Entry 2XYP (X-ray diffraction, 1.86 A resolution); this record covers chains A and B.

# Chain A
Protein: Caspase-3 subunit P17
Organism: Homo sapiens
Notes: EC 3.4.22.56
UniProtKB: P42574 (CASP3_HUMAN); numbering as in UniProt (aligned over 29-174)
Chain sequence (146 residues; numbered 29 to 174; the number before each row is that of its first residue):
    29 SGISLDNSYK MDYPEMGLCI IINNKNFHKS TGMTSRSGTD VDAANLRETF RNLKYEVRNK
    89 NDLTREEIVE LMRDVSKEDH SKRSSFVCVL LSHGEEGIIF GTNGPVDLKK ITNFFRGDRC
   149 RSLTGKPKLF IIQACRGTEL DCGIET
Swiss-Prot annotation at these positions:
  - active site: His121, Cys163
  - modified residue: Cys163 (S-nitrosocysteine)
Residues lining bound ligands: XVE (phenylmethyl N-[(2S)-4-chloro-3-oxo-1-phenyl-butan-2-yl]carbamate): Met61, His121, Gly122, Glu123, Phe128, Cys163, Thr166
What the authors report for this chain:
  - binding site for XVE: Met61, Ser120, His121, Gly122, Glu123, Phe128, Cys163, Thr166
  - catalytic residues: His121, Cys163 (citing earlier work)

# Chain B
Protein: Caspase-3 subunit P12
Organism: Homo sapiens
Notes: EC 3.4.22.56
UniProtKB: P42574 (CASP3_HUMAN); numbering as in UniProt (aligned over 185-277)
Chain sequence (93 residues; each row starts with the number of its first residue):
   185 HKIPVEADFL YAYSTAPGYY SWRNSKDGSW FIQSLCAMLK QYADKLEFMH ILTRVNRKVA
   245 TEFESFSFDA TFHAKKQIPC IVSMLTKELY FYH
Swiss-Prot annotation at these positions:
  - modified residue: Arg207 (Microbial infection: ADP-riboxanated arginine)
What the authors report for this chain:
  - conformationally variable residues (side-chain flip): Tyr204
  - binding site for XVE: Tyr204, Phe256

# How chain A and chain B interact
Residue-residue contacts - 98 pairs, chain A then chain B:
  Asp34(A) - Lys271(B)
  Asn35(A) - Lys271(B)
  Asn35(A) - Glu272(B)  hydrogen bond (backbone-backbone)
  Ser36(A) - Lys271(B)
  Ser36(A) - Glu272(B)
  Ser36(A) - Tyr274(B)
  Tyr37(A) - Asp192(B)  hydrogen bond
  Tyr37(A) - Leu269(B)
  Tyr37(A) - Thr270(B)  hydrogen bond (side chain-backbone)
  Tyr37(A) - Lys271(B)
  Tyr37(A) - Glu272(B)  hydrogen bond (backbone-backbone)
  Met39(A) - Tyr274(B)
  Asp40(A) - His277(B)
  Met44(A) - Phe275(B)
  Arg64(A) - Arg207(B)
  Ser65(A) - Arg207(B)  hydrogen bond (backbone-side chain)
  Ser65(A) - Ser209(B)
  Gly66(A) - Ser209(B)
  Gly66(A) - Gly212(B)
  Val69(A) - Lys210(B)
  Val69(A) - Asp211(B)
  Asp70(A) - Gly212(B)
  Asp70(A) - Ser213(B)  hydrogen bond
  Asp70(A) - Ile216(B)
  Asn73(A) - Cys220(B)
  Leu74(A) - Ile216(B)  hydrophobic
  Leu74(A) - Cys220(B)  hydrophobic
  Thr77(A) - Cys220(B)  hydrogen bond
  Thr77(A) - Leu223(B)
  Phe78(A) - Leu223(B)  hydrophobic
  Leu81(A) - Ala227(B)  hydrophobic
  Tyr83(A) - Phe275(B)
  Glu124(A) - Pro201(B)
  Glu124(A) - Gly202(B)  hydrogen bond (side chain-backbone)
  Lys137(A) - Glu190(B)  salt bridge
  Thr140(A) - Phe193(B)
  Thr140(A) - Tyr195(B)
  Phe143(A) - Phe193(B)
  Arg144(A) - Val189(B)
  Arg144(A) - Phe193(B)
  Gly145(A) - Val189(B)  hydrogen bond (backbone-backbone)
  Asp146(A) - Val189(B)
  Thr152(A) - Ile187(B)
  Gly153(A) - Asp192(B)
  Lys154(A) - Asp192(B)
  Pro155(A) - Asp192(B)
  Pro155(A) - Leu273(B)  hydrophobic
  Lys156(A) - Ala191(B)
  Lys156(A) - Asp192(B)  hydrogen bond (backbone-backbone)
  Lys156(A) - Phe193(B)
  Lys156(A) - Leu194(B)  hydrogen bond (backbone-backbone)
  Leu157(A) - Leu194(B)  hydrophobic
  Leu157(A) - Phe232(B)  hydrophobic
  Leu157(A) - Leu273(B)  hydrophobic
  Phe158(A) - Phe193(B)  hydrophobic
  Phe158(A) - Leu194(B)  hydrogen bond (backbone-backbone)
  Phe158(A) - Tyr195(B)
  Phe158(A) - Ala196(B)  hydrogen bond (backbone-backbone)
  Ile159(A) - Ala196(B)
  Ile159(A) - Phe215(B)  hydrophobic
  Ile159(A) - Leu219(B)  hydrophobic
  Ile160(A) - Ala196(B)  hydrogen bond (backbone-backbone)
  Ile160(A) - Tyr197(B)
  Ile160(A) - Ser198(B)  hydrogen bond (backbone-backbone)
  Gln161(A) - Ser198(B)
  Gln161(A) - Ser205(B)  hydrogen bond
  Gln161(A) - Ser213(B)  hydrogen bond
  Gln161(A) - Phe215(B)
  Gln161(A) - Ile216(B)
  Ala162(A) - Ser198(B)
  Ala162(A) - Ser205(B)
  Cys163(A) - Tyr203(B)
  Cys163(A) - Tyr204(B)  hydrophobic
  Cys163(A) - Ser205(B)
  Arg164(A) - Tyr197(B)
  Arg164(A) - Thr199(B)  hydrogen bond (side chain-backbone)
  Arg164(A) - Ala200(B)
  Arg164(A) - Pro201(B)
  Arg164(A) - Gly202(B)  hydrogen bond (backbone-backbone)
  Arg164(A) - Tyr203(B)  hydrogen bond (backbone-backbone)
  Arg164(A) - Cys264(B)
  Gly165(A) - Gly202(B)
  Gly165(A) - Tyr203(B)  hydrogen bond (backbone-backbone)
  Gly165(A) - Tyr204(B)
  Thr166(A) - Gly202(B)  hydrogen bond (backbone-backbone)
  Glu167(A) - Pro201(B)
  Glu167(A) - Gly202(B)  hydrogen bond (backbone-backbone)
  Glu167(A) - Tyr203(B)
  Glu167(A) - Tyr204(B)  hydrogen bond (backbone-backbone)
  Leu168(A) - Tyr203(B)
  Leu168(A) - Tyr204(B)  hydrophobic
  Leu168(A) - Thr255(B)
  Leu168(A) - Lys259(B)
  Asp169(A) - Tyr203(B)
  Asp169(A) - Lys259(B)
  Asp169(A) - Lys260(B)  hydrogen bond (backbone-backbone)
  Cys170(A) - Ala258(B)
  Gly171(A) - Lys260(B)
Interface residues without a listed pair, chain A (49 interface residues in all): Ser63, Leu119, Leu136, Asn141
Interface residues without a listed pair, chain B (47 interface residues in all): Trp206, Gln217, Phe256

# In short
The interface between chain A and chain B involves 49 residues on one side and 47 on the other; the contacts
include 25 hydrogen bonds and 1 salt bridge. Polar pairs include Lys137(A)-Glu190(B), Tyr37(A)-Asp192(B) and
Tyr37(A)-Thr270(B). The paper reports catalytic residues His121(A) and Cys163(A); a binding site for XVE at
Met61(A), Ser120(A) and Tyr204(B) among others.
Chain A is Caspase-3 subunit P17 and chain B is Caspase-3 subunit P12, both from Homo sapiens; the structure,
Caspase-3:CAS26049945, was determined by X-ray diffraction, deposited together with 2XYG and 2XYH.
